PDB entry 8QRH | electron microscopy, 3.60 A resolution | chains B and E of the 6 polymer chains in the assembly

== Chain B ==
Protein: Genome polyprotein
Source organism: Orthoflavivirus encephalitidis
Reference sequence: D2XD30 (D2XD30_9FLAV); numbering as in UniProt (aligned over 1-492)
Sequence (492 residues; numbered 1 to 492; the number before each row is that of its first residue):
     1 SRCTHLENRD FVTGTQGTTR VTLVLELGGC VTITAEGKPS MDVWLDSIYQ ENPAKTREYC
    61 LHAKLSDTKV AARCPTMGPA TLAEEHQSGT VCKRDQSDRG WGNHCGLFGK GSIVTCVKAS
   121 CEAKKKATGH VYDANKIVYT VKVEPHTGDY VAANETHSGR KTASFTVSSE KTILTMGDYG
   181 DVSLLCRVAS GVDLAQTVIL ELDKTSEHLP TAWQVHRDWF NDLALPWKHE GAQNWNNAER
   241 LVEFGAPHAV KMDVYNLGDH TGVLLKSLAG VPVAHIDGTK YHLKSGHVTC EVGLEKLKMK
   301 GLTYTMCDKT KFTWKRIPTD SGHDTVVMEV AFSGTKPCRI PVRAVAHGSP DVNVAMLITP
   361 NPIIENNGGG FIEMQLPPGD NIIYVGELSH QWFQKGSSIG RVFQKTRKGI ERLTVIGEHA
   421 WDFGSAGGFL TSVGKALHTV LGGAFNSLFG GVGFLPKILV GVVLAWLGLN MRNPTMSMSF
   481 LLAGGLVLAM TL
Construct notes: conflict Ala-426 (Thr in D2XD30)
Cystine bridges: Cys-3/Cys-30, Cys-60/Cys-121, Cys-74/Cys-105, Cys-92/Cys-116, Cys-186/Cys-290, Cys-307/Cys-338
Covalently attached groups: N-acetylglucosamine (NAG) linked to Asn-154

== Chain E ==
Protein: Small envelope protein M
Source organism: Orthoflavivirus encephalitidis
Reference sequence: Q01299 (POLG_TBEVH); residues 2-72 here correspond to UniProt positions 207-277 (UniProt number = residue number + 205)
Sequence (71 residues; each row starts with the number of its first residue):
     2 VLIPSHAQGE LTGRGHKWLE GDSLRTHLTR VEGWVWKNRL LALAMVTVVW LTLESVVTRV
    62 AVLVVLLCLA P

== How chain B and chain E interact ==
Pairs across the interface (13):
  Asp-222(B) with Lys-38(E), salt bridge
  Glu-243(B) with Leu-20(E); Asp-23(E)
  His-248(B) with His-17(E)
  Tyr-255(B) with Trp-19(E), hydrophobic
  Leu-257(B) with Trp-19(E), hydrophobic
  Lys-266(B) with Val-2(E), hydrogen bond (side chain-backbone)
  Leu-448(B) with Leu-42(E)
  Val-452(B) with Leu-42(E), hydrophobic
  Leu-459(B) with Leu-70(E), hydrophobic
  Leu-467(B) with Val-49(E), hydrophobic; Thr-53(E)
  Met-471(B) with Thr-53(E)
Interface residues without a listed pair, chain B (16 interface residues in all): Ala-246, Pro-247, Pro-456, Val-463, Trp-466
Interface residues without a listed pair, chain E (14 interface residues in all): Asn-39, Met-46, Leu-54, Pro-72

== Summary ==
16 residues of chain B face 14 of chain E across their interface, with 1 hydrogen bond and 1 salt bridge.
Polar contacts include Asp-222(B)/Lys-38(E) and Lys-266(B)/Val-2(E). Covalently linked N-acetylglucosamine: at
Asn-154(B).
Here chain B is Genome polyprotein and chain E is Small envelope protein M, both from Orthoflavivirus
encephalitidis. Entry 8QRH (Inactivated tick-borne encephalitis virus (TBEV) vaccine strain Sofjin-Chumakov)
was determined by electron microscopy (same publication as 8R8L).
